8FS3 - chains D and E of the 10 polymer chains in the assembly; structure by electron microscopy, 2.93 A resolution.

[Chain D]
Name: Replication factor C subunit 2
Source organism: Saccharomyces cerevisiae
Reference sequence: P40348 (RFC2_YEAST); numbering as in UniProt (aligned over 1-353)
Chain sequence (353 residues; numbered 1 to 353; the number before each row is that of its first residue):
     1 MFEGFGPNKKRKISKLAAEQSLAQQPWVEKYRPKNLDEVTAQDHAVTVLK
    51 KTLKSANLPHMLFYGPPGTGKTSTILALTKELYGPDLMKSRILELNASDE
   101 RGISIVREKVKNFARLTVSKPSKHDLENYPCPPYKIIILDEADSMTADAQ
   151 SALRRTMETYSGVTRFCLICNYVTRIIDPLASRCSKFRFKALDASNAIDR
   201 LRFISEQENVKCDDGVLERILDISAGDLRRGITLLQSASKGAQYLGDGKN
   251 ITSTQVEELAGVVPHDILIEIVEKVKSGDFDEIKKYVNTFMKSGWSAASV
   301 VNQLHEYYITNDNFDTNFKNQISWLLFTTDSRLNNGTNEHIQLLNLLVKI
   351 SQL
Not modelled in the structure: 1-23
Swiss-Prot annotation at these positions:
  - binding site (ATP): Val28, Arg32, Gly65 to Ser73, Asn171, Arg229
  - modified residue: Met1 (N-acetylmethionine)
Bound ions: Mg2+: Thr72 (together with ATP-gamma-S)
Small-molecule neighbours:
  - ATP-gamma-S (AGS; phosphothiophosphoric acid-adenylate ester), molecule 1: Val28, Glu29, Tyr31, Arg32, Pro33, Glu38, Val39, Thr40, Gln42, Pro66, Pro67, Gly68, Thr69, Gly70, Lys71, Thr72, Ser73, Asn171, Leu192, Arg200, Leu228, Arg229, Ile232
  - ATP-gamma-S (AGS), molecule 2: Arg154, Glu158, Pro179, Arg183

[Chain E]
Name: Replication factor C subunit 5
Source organism: Saccharomyces cerevisiae
Reference sequence: P38251 (RFC5_YEAST); residues 1-354 here = UniProt positions 1-354
Chain sequence (354 residues; each row starts with the number of its first residue):
     1 MSLWVDKYRPKSLNALSHNEELTNFLKSLSDQPRDLPHLLLYGPNGTGKK
    51 TRCMALLESIFGPGVYRLKIDVRQFVTASNRKLELNVVSSPYHLEITPSD
   101 MGNNDRIVIQELLKEVAQMEQVDFQDSKDGLAHRYKCVIINEANSLTKDA
   151 QAALRRTMEKYSKNIRLIMVCDSMSPIIAPIKSRCLLIRCPAPSDSEIST
   201 ILSDVVTNERIQLETKDILKRIAQASNGNLRVSLLMLESMALNNELALKS
   251 SSPIIKPDWIIVIHKLTRKIVKERSVNSLIECRAVLYDLLAHCIPANIIL
   301 KELTFSLLDVETLNTTNKSSIIEYSSVFDERLSLGNKAIFHLEGFIAKVM
   351 CCLD
Not modelled in the structure: 1, 124-130
Swiss-Prot annotation at these positions:
  - binding site (ATP): Val5, Ser17, Gly43 to Thr51, Arg231
Small-molecule neighbours:
  - ADP (adenosine-5'-diphosphate): Val5, Asp6, Tyr8, Arg9, Pro10, Ala15, Leu16, Ser17, His18, Pro44, Asn45, Gly46, Thr47, Gly48, Lys49, Lys50, Thr51, Arg52, Ile201, Leu230, Arg231, Leu234
  - ATP-gamma-S (AGS; phosphothiophosphoric acid-adenylate ester): Arg155, Glu159, Pro180, Arg184

[How chain D and chain E interact]
Pairs across the interface - 83 pairs, chain D then chain E:
  Gln25(D) - Asp35(E)
  Gln25(D) - Lys163(E)
  Gln25(D) - Arg166(E)
  Pro26(D) - Leu36(E)
  Pro26(D) - Ser162(E)
  Pro26(D) - Arg166(E)
  Glu29(D) - Glu159(E)
  Arg32(D) - Glu159(E)  salt bridge
  Thr72(D) - Arg156(E)
  Asn96(D) - Arg156(E)
  Ala97(D) - Gln110(E)  hydrogen bond (backbone-side chain)
  Ala97(D) - Ala152(E)
  Ala97(D) - Ala153(E)
  Ser98(D) - Gln110(E)
  Ser98(D) - Lys114(E)  hydrogen bond
  Ser98(D) - Ala153(E)
  Ser98(D) - Thr157(E)
  Glu141(D) - Arg155(E)  salt bridge
  Glu141(D) - Arg156(E)
  Ser144(D) - Ala152(E)
  Asn171(D) - Arg155(E)  hydrogen bond
  Asp227(D) - Ser183(E)  hydrogen bond
  Arg229(D) - Glu159(E)  salt bridge
  Arg229(D) - Ser183(E)
  Arg229(D) - Arg184(E)
  Thr233(D) - Leu186(E)
  Gln236(D) - Asp35(E)  hydrogen bond (side chain-backbone)
  Gln236(D) - Pro37(E)
  Ser237(D) - Leu186(E)
  Lys240(D) - Ser28(E)
  Lys240(D) - Leu29(E)
  Lys240(D) - Gln32(E)  hydrogen bond (side chain-backbone)
  Lys240(D) - Asp35(E)  salt bridge
  Gly241(D) - Ser28(E)
  Tyr244(D) - Lys27(E)
  Tyr244(D) - Ser28(E)
  Tyr244(D) - Asp31(E)
  Leu259(D) - Phe25(E)  hydrophobic
  Phe280(D) - Leu308(E)  hydrophobic
  Phe280(D) - Lys318(E)
  Phe280(D) - Ser319(E)
  Asp281(D) - Lys318(E)  salt bridge
  Lys284(D) - Leu308(E)
  Lys284(D) - Asp309(E)  salt bridge
  Asn288(D) - Asn227(E)
  Met291(D) - Pro44(E)
  Lys292(D) - Pro44(E)
  Lys292(D) - Ala192(E)  hydrogen bond (backbone-backbone)
  Lys292(D) - Asn227(E)  hydrogen bond
  Ser293(D) - Arg189(E)  hydrogen bond (backbone-side chain)
  Ser293(D) - Pro191(E)
  Gly294(D) - Tyr42(E)
  Gly294(D) - Pro44(E)
  Gly294(D) - Arg189(E)
  Trp295(D) - Arg189(E)
  Ser296(D) - Met174(E)
  Arg332(D) - Ser326(E)  hydrogen bond
  Arg332(D) - Val327(E)
  Arg332(D) - Glu330(E)  salt bridge
  Leu333(D) - Ser175(E)
  Asn335(D) - Glu330(E)  hydrogen bond
  Asn335(D) - Ser333(E)  hydrogen bond (backbone-side chain)
  Asn335(D) - Leu334(E)
  Gly336(D) - Pro176(E)
  Gly336(D) - Ser333(E)
  Thr337(D) - Ser175(E)  hydrogen bond (backbone-side chain)
  Thr337(D) - Glu330(E)
  Thr337(D) - Ser333(E)
  Asn338(D) - Asp329(E)
  Glu339(D) - Ser173(E)
  Glu339(D) - Ser175(E)
  His340(D) - Phe305(E)
  Ile341(D) - Lys301(E)
  Ile341(D) - Ser325(E)
  Ile341(D) - Ser326(E)
  Ile341(D) - Asp329(E)
  Gln342(D) - Ser326(E)  hydrogen bond (side chain-backbone)
  Leu344(D) - Phe305(E)  hydrophobic
  Asn345(D) - Ile322(E)
  Asn345(D) - Glu323(E)
  Asn345(D) - Ser326(E)  hydrogen bond
  Lys349(D) - Glu323(E)
  Gln352(D) - Ser319(E)
Interface residues without a listed pair, chain D (55 interface residues in all): Gln24, Pro67, Leu76, Asp99, Glu100, Asp143, Arg230, Glu258, Gly261, Asn334, Val348
Interface residues without a listed pair, chain E (58 interface residues in all): Glu21, Asn24, Arg34, Glu111, Lys148, Ala179, Pro180, Leu187, Gly228, Leu300

[In short]
55 residues of chain D and 58 residues of chain E are in contact, with 15 hydrogen bonds and 7 salt bridges.
Polar contacts include Arg32(D)-Glu159(E), Glu141(D)-Arg155(E) and Arg229(D)-Glu159(E). One ATP-gamma-S
molecule is bound between chain D and chain E. Ligands of chain D: ATP-gamma-S.
Here chain D is Replication factor C subunit 2 and chain E is Replication factor C subunit 5, both from
Saccharomyces cerevisiae. Entry 8FS3 (Structure of S. cerevisiae Rad24-RFC loading the 9-1-1 clamp onto a
10-nt gapped DNA in step ...) was determined by electron microscopy (same publication as 8FS4, 8FS5, 8FS6,
8FS7 and 8FS8).
